PDB entry 2XFX | X-ray diffraction, 1.90 A resolution | chains A and B of the 3 polymer chains in the assembly

Chain A:
Protein: MHC class 1
Organism: Bos taurus
Reference sequence: Q30291 (Q30291_BOVIN); residues 1-276 here correspond to UniProt positions 22-297 (UniProt number = residue number + 21)
Sequence (277 residues; numbered 1 to 277; the number before each row is that of its first residue):
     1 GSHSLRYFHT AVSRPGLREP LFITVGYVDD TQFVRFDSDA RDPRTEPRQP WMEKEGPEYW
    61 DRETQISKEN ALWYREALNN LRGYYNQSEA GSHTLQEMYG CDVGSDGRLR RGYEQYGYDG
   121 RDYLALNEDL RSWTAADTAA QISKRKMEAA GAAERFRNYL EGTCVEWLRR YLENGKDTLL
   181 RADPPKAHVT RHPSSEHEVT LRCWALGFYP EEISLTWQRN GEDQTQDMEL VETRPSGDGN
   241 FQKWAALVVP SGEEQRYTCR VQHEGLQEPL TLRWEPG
Differences from the reference sequence: expression tag (277)
Cystine bridges: Cys101-Cys164, Cys203-Cys259
From the paper describing this entry:
  - contacts within the chain: Glu97-Glu114 (hydrogen bond)
  - specificity-determining residues: Trp73

Chain B:
Protein: Beta-2-microglobulin
Organism: Bos taurus
Reference sequence: P01888 (B2MG_BOVIN); residues 1-99 here correspond to UniProt positions 20-118 (UniProt number = residue number + 19)
Sequence (99 residues; each row starts with the number of its first residue):
     1 AIQRPPKIQV YSRHPPEDGK PNYLNCYVYG FHPPQIEIDL LKNGEKIKSE QSDLSFSKDW
    61 SFYLLSHAEF TPNSKDQYSC RVKHVTLEQP RIVKWDRDL
Cystine bridges: Cys26-Cys80

Chain A / chain B interface:
Residue-residue contacts (60; chain A residue first):
  Phe8(A) - Phe56(B)  hydrophobic
  His9(A) - Phe56(B)
  Thr10(A) - Leu54(B)
  Thr10(A) - Phe56(B)
  Thr10(A) - Phe62(B)
  Val12(A) - Pro34(B)  hydrophobic
  Val12(A) - Gln35(B)
  Ile23(A) - Leu54(B)
  Val25(A) - Asp53(B)
  Val25(A) - Leu54(B)
  Val25(A) - Ser55(B)
  Tyr27(A) - Ser55(B)
  Tyr27(A) - Tyr63(B)  hydrogen bond
  Gln32(A) - Asp53(B)
  Arg35(A) - Asp53(B)  salt bridge
  Arg48(A) - Asp53(B)  salt bridge
  Ser92(A) - Gln35(B)  hydrogen bond
  Thr94(A) - Pro34(B)
  Thr94(A) - Phe62(B)
  Gln96(A) - His32(B)  hydrogen bond
  Gln96(A) - Phe56(B)
  Gln96(A) - Trp60(B)
  Gln96(A) - Phe62(B)
  Glu97(A) - Phe56(B)
  Gln115(A) - Trp60(B)
  Tyr116(A) - Trp60(B)
  Gly117(A) - Trp60(B)
  Asp119(A) - Ile2(B)
  Asp119(A) - His32(B)
  Gly120(A) - Ile2(B)
  Gly120(A) - His32(B)  hydrogen bond (backbone-side chain)
  Gly120(A) - Asp59(B)
  Gly120(A) - Trp60(B)
  Arg121(A) - Ala1(B)
  Arg121(A) - Ile2(B)
  Arg121(A) - Trp60(B)
  Asp122(A) - Trp60(B)  hydrogen bond
  Thr190(A) - Leu99(B)
  His192(A) - Asp98(B)  hydrogen bond (side chain-backbone)
  His192(A) - Leu99(B)  hydrogen bond (side chain-backbone)
  Arg202(A) - Leu99(B)  hydrogen bond (side chain-backbone)
  Trp204(A) - Leu99(B)  hydrogen bond (side chain-backbone)
  Val231(A) - Gln9(B)
  Glu232(A) - Lys7(B)  salt bridge
  Glu232(A) - Gln9(B)  hydrogen bond (backbone-side chain)
  Glu232(A) - Tyr29(B)  hydrogen bond
  Thr233(A) - Tyr27(B)
  Arg234(A) - Gln9(B)  hydrogen bond
  Arg234(A) - Tyr11(B)
  Arg234(A) - Tyr27(B)
  Pro235(A) - Tyr11(B)  hydrogen bond (backbone-side chain)
  Pro235(A) - Asn25(B)
  Pro235(A) - Tyr27(B)
  Ser236(A) - Arg13(B)  hydrogen bond (backbone-side chain)
  Ser236(A) - Asn25(B)  hydrogen bond (backbone-side chain)
  Gly237(A) - Arg13(B)  hydrogen bond (backbone-side chain)
  Gly237(A) - Leu65(B)
  Asp238(A) - Arg13(B)
  Gln242(A) - Tyr11(B)
  Gln242(A) - Arg13(B)  hydrogen bond (side chain-backbone)
Other interface residues (no listed pair), chain A (37 interface residues in all): Met98, Leu206, Trp244
Other interface residues (no listed pair), chain B (26 interface residues in all): Ser12, His14, Pro15

Overview:
Chain A and chain B form an interface of 37 and 26 residues respectively, with 17 hydrogen bonds and 3 salt
bridges. Polar pairs include Arg35(A)-Asp53(B), Arg48(A)-Asp53(B) and Glu232(A)-Lys7(B). The paper reports the
specificity determinant Trp73(A); contacts within the chain involving Glu114(A) and Glu97(A).
Chain A is MHC class 1 and chain B is Beta-2-microglobulin, both from Bos taurus; the structure, cattle MHC
class I N01301 presenting an 11mer from Theileria parva, was determined by X-ray diffraction.
